3A3E - chains A and B; structure by X-ray diffraction, 2.40 A resolution.

Chain A (and B):
Molecule: Penicillin-binding protein 4
From: Haemophilus influenzae
Notes: EC 3.4.16.4; chain B of this document is another copy of the same molecule, construct and numbering; everything in this record applies to it too
UniProtKB: A8E0K8 (A8E0K8_HAEIN); numbering as in UniProt (aligned over 28-479)
Sequence (453 residues; row label = number of the first residue in the row):
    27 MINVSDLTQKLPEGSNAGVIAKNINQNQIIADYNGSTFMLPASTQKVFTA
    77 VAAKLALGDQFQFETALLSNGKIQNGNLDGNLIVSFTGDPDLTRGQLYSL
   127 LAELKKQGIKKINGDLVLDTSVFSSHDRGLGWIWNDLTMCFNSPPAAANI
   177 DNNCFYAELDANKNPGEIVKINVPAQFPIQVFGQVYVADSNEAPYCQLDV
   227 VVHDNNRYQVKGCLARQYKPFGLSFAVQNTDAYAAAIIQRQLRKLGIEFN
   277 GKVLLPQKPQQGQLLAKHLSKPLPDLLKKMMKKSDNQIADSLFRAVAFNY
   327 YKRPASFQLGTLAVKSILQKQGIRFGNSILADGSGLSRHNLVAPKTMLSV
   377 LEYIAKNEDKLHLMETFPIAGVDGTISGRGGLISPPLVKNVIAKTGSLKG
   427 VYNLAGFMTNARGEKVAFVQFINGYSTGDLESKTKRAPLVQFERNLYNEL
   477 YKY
Unresolved in the structure: 149-163 (chain B: 150-169)
Construct notes: expression tag (27)
Disulfides: Cys166-Cys180, Cys222-Cys239
Residues lining bound ligands: CMV ((2R,4S)-2-[(1R)-1-({(2R)-2-[(4-ethyl-2,3-dioxopiperazin-1-yl)amino]-2-phenylacetyl}amino)-2-oxoethyl]-5,5-dimethyl-1,3-thiazolidine-4-carboxylic acid): Ala68, Ser69, Lys72, Phe167, Asn168, Ser310, Asn312, Leu362, Thr401, Lys420, Thr421, Gly422, Ser423, Leu424

Chain A / chain B interface:
Residue-residue contacts - 37 pairs, chain A then chain B:
  Glu39(A) - Ser62(B)  hydrogen bond
  Glu39(A) - Phe64(B)
  Glu39(A) - Lys371(B)  salt bridge
  Gly40(A) - Ser62(B)
  Gly40(A) - Thr63(B)
  Gly40(A) - Phe64(B)  hydrogen bond (backbone-backbone)
  Ser62(A) - Glu39(B)
  Ser62(A) - Gly40(B)
  Thr63(A) - Gly40(B)
  Phe64(A) - Glu39(B)
  Phe64(A) - Gly40(B)  hydrogen bond (backbone-backbone)
  Phe64(A) - Gly450(B)
  Tyr221(A) - Arg329(B)
  Gln223(A) - Ser332(B)
  Gln223(A) - Gln334(B)  hydrogen bond
  His229(A) - Asp230(B)  salt bridge
  Asp230(A) - His229(B)  salt bridge
  Asp230(A) - Asp230(B)  hydrogen bond (backbone-side chain)
  Lys237(A) - Gln283(B)
  Arg329(A) - Tyr221(B)
  Gln334(A) - Leu456(B)
  Asn353(A) - Ser452(B)  hydrogen bond (backbone-side chain)
  Asn353(A) - Thr453(B)  hydrogen bond (side chain-backbone)
  Ile355(A) - Lys425(B)
  Arg364(A) - Arg364(B)
  Arg364(A) - His365(B)
  His365(A) - Arg364(B)
  Leu367(A) - Gly450(B)
  Lys371(A) - Glu39(B)  salt bridge
  Lys425(A) - Ile355(B)
  Gly450(A) - Phe64(B)
  Ser452(A) - Asn353(B)  hydrogen bond (side chain-backbone)
  Thr453(A) - Asn353(B)  hydrogen bond (backbone-side chain)
  Gly454(A) - Asn353(B)
  Leu456(A) - Thr337(B)
  Leu456(A) - Ile355(B)  hydrophobic
  Glu457(A) - Gln334(B)
Interface residues without a listed pair, chain A (31 interface residues in all): Asn42, Val228, Gln283, Tyr327, Leu335, Leu338
Interface residues without a listed pair, chain B (29 interface residues in all): Asn42, Lys237, Tyr327, Leu335, Leu367, Gly454

Summary:
Chain A and chain B form an interface of 31 and 29 residues respectively, with 9 hydrogen bonds and 4 salt
bridges. Polar pairs include Glu39(A)-Lys371(B), His229(A)-Asp230(B) and Glu39(A)-Ser62(B). Chain A binds
compound CMV.
Both chains are Penicillin-binding protein 4 (Haemophilus influenzae). Entry 3A3E (Crystal structure of
penicillin binding protein 4 (dacB) from Haemophilus influenzae, complexed with novel beta-lactam (CMV)) was
determined by X-ray diffraction together with 3A3D, 3A3F, 3A3I and 3A3J from the same study.
